Entry 8B0J (electron microscopy, 3.99 A resolution); this record covers chains D and K of the 7 polymer chains in the assembly.

Chain D:
Molecule: RNase adapter protein RapZ
From: Escherichia coli K-12
UniProtKB: P0A894 (RAPZ_ECOLI); residue numbers follow UniProt; this construct covers 1-284
Sequence (284 residues; row label = number of the first residue in the row):
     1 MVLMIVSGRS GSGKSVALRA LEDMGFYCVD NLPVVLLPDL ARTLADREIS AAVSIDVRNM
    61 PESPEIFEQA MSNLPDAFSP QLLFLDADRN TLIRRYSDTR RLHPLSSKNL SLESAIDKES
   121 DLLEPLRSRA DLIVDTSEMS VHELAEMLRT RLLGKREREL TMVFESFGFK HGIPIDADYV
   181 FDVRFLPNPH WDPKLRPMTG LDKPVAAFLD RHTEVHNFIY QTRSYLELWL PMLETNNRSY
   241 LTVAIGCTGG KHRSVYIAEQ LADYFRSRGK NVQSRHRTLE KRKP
Disordered / not traced: 282-284
Curated features (UniProtKB/Swiss-Prot):
  - region: Arg266 to Pro284 (RNA-binding)
  - binding site (ATP): Gly8 to Ser15
  - binding site (GTP): Asp56 to Asn59
  - modified residue: Lys251 (N6-acetyllysine)
  - mutagenesis: Lys270 (K270A: Lack of activity. Does not bind GlmY and GlmZ; when associated with A-281; A-282 and A-283), Lys281 (K281A: Lack of activity. Does not bind GlmY and GlmZ; when associated with A-270; A-282 and A-283), Arg282 (R282A: Lack of activity. Does not bind GlmY and GlmZ; when associated with A-270; A-281 and A-283), Lys283 (K283A: Lack of activity. Does not bind GlmY and GlmZ; when associated with A-270; A-281 and A-282)
From the paper describing this entry:
  - mutagenesis - T161A/Y240A/N271A/Q273A (2-fold), H190A: decreased binding to Ribonuclease E
  - mutagenesis - K170A: decreased binding to GlmZ small RNA (chain K)

Chain K:
Molecule: GlmZ small RNA
From: Escherichia coli K-12
Sequence (207 nucleotides; each row starts with the number of its first residue):
     1 GUAGAUGCUC AUUCCAUCUC UUAUGUUCGC CUUAGUGCCU CAUAAACUCC GGAAUGACGC
    61 AGAGCCGUUU ACGGUGCUUA UCGUCCACUG ACAGAUGUCG CUUAUGCCUC AUCAGACACC
   121 AUGGACACAA CGUUGAGUGA AGCACCCACU UGUUGUCAUA CAGACCUGUU UUAACGCCUG
   181 CUCCGUUAAU AAGAGCAGGC GUUUUUU
Disordered / not traced: 1-6, 65-72, 94-96, 104-108, 116-120, 123, 153-171

How chain D and chain K interact:
Contacting residue pairs (6; chain D residue first):
  Arg149(D) - A53(K)  hydrogen bond to the sugar
  Lys170(D) - U40(K)  sugar contact
  Ile175(D) - U19(K)  phosphate contact
  Arg196(D) - C28(K)  base contact
  Thr248(D) - A42(K)  phosphate contact
  Gly249(D) - C41(K)  hydrogen bond to the phosphate
Also at the interface, not in a pair above, chain D (11 interface residues in all): His171, Pro197, Gly250, Lys251, His252
Also at the interface, not in a pair above, chain K (9 interface residues in all): U21, G29, A54

Summary:
The interface between chain D and chain K involves 11 residues on one side and 9 on the other, with 2 hydrogen
bonds. Polar contacts include Arg149(D)-A53(K) and Gly249(D)-C41(K). From the paper: T161A/Y240A/N271A/Q273A
and H190A of chain D reduce binding to Ribonuclease E; K170A of chain D reduces binding to GlmZ small RNA
(chain K).
Here chain D is RNase adapter protein RapZ and chain K is GlmZ small RNA, both from Escherichia coli K-12.
Entry 8B0J (CryoEM structure of bacterial RNaseE.RapZ.GlmZ complex central to the control of cell envelope
biogenesis) was determined by electron microscopy, deposited together with 8B0I.
